PDB entry 7KVB | electron microscopy, 3.70 A resolution | chains A and C of the 6 polymer chains in the assembly

[Chain A (and C)]
Name: Envelope protein E
Organism: Murray Valley encephalitis virus
Notes: chain C of this document is another copy of the same molecule, construct and numbering; everything in this record applies to it too
UniProt: A0A023J5I3 (A0A023J5I3_9FLAV); residues 1-501 here correspond to UniProt positions 293-793 (UniProt number = residue number + 292)
Amino-acid sequence (501 residues; each row starts with the number of its first residue):
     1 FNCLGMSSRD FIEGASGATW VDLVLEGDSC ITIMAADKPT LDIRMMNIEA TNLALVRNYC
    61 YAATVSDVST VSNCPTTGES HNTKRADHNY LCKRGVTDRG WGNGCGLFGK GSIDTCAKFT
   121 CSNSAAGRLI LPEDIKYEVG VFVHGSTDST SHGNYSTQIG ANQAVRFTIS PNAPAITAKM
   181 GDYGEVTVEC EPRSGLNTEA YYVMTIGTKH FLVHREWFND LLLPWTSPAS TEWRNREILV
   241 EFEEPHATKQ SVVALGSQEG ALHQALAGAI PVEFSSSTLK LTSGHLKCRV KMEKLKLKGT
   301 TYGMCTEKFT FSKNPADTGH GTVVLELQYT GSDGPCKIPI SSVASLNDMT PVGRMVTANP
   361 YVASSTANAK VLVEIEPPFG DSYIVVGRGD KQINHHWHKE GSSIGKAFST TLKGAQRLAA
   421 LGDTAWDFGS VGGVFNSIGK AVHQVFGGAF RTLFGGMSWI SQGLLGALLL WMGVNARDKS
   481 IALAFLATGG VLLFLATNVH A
Cystine bridges: C3-C30, C60-C121, C190-C288, C305-C336
Glycans and other covalent adducts: N-acetylglucosamine (NAG) linked to N154
From the paper describing this entry:
  - post-translational modification sites: N154

[How chain A and chain C interact]
Contacting residue pairs - 21 pairs, chain A then chain C:
  L55(A) - T77(C)
  T77(A) - L55(C)
  T77(A) - P228(C)
  E79(A) - W225(C)
  E79(A) - S227(C)
  E79(A) - R234(C)  salt bridge
  H81(A) - S227(C)
  H81(A) - S230(C)
  H81(A) - E232(C)
  R85(A) - H88(C)
  A86(A) - H88(C)
  H88(A) - A86(C)
  R94(A) - R234(C)
  W225(A) - E79(C)
  S227(A) - E79(C)  hydrogen bond
  P228(A) - T77(C)
  S230(A) - H81(C)  hydrogen bond
  T231(A) - H81(C)
  E232(A) - H81(C)
  R234(A) - E79(C)  salt bridge
  R234(A) - R94(C)
Interface residues without a listed pair, chain A (19 interface residues in all): T76, G78, L129, L131
Interface residues without a listed pair, chain C (17 interface residues in all): T76, G78, L131, T231

[Summary]
The interface between chain A and chain C involves 19 residues on one side and 17 on the other, with 2
hydrogen bonds and 2 salt bridges. Polar pairs include E79(A)-R234(C), S227(A)-E79(C) and S230(A)-H81(C). The
paper reports a modification site at N154(A).
Both chains are Envelope protein E (Murray Valley encephalitis virus). Entry 7KVB (Chimeric flavivirus between
Binjari virus and Murray Valley encephalitis virus) was determined by electron microscopy together with 7KV8,
7KV9 and 7KVA from the same study.
